Entry 3MIP (X-ray diffraction, 2.40 A resolution); this record covers chains A and B of the 4 polymer chains in the assembly.

== Chain A (and B) ==
Molecule: Mso-8G
From: synthetic construct
Notes: chain B of this document is another copy of the same molecule, construct and numbering; everything in this record applies to it too
Amino-acid sequence (161 residues; row label = number of the first residue in the row):
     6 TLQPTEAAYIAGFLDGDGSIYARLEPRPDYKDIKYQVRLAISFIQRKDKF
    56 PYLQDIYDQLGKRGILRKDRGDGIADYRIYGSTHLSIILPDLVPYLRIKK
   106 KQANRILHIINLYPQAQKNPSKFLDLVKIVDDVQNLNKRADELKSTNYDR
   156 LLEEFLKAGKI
Bound ions: Ca2+ site 1: Gly-21 (shared with Asp-22(B) of chain B; 1 residue of chain C; 1 residue of chain D); Ca2+ site 2: Asp-22 (shared with Gly-21(B) of chain B; 1 residue of chain C; 1 residue of chain D)
Reported in the primary citation:
  - binding site for the 24-nt DNA strand: Arg-28, Glu-30, Arg-43, Arg-83, Tyr-85
  - conformationally variable residues: Glu-30, Arg-43
  - mutagenesis - E30Q: unchanged catalytic activity on its target
  - mutagenesis - E30Q, R83T: increased catalytic activity on wild-type site
  - mutagenesis - R83T: decreased catalytic activity on 'gcg' target site
  - specificity-determining residues: Arg-83
  - mutagenesis - R43S: abolished expression
  - binding site for the 24-nt DNA strand: Arg-28, Glu-30

== Interface between chain A and chain B ==
Pairs across the interface (38):
  Pro-9(A) with Thr-10(B)
  Thr-10(A) with Pro-9(B); Thr-10(B); Ala-13(B); Tyr-100(B)
  Ala-13(A) with Thr-10(B); Ala-13(B), hydrophobic; Tyr-14(B)
  Tyr-14(A) with Ala-13(B); Gly-17(B); Asp-20(B), hydrogen bond; Tyr-100(B); Arg-102(B)
  Gly-17(A) with Tyr-14(B); Gly-17(B); Phe-18(B), hydrogen bond (backbone-backbone)
  Phe-18(A) with Gly-17(B), hydrogen bond (backbone-backbone); Phe-18(B)
  Asp-20(A) with Tyr-14(B), hydrogen bond; Asp-22(B)
  Gly-21(A) with Asp-22(B)
  Asp-22(A) with Asp-20(B); Gly-21(B)
  Gln-50(A) with Ile-103(B)
  Arg-51(A) with Lys-143(B)
  Tyr-57(A) with Arg-102(B), hydrogen bond (side chain-backbone); Ile-103(B), hydrophobic
  Ile-61(A) with Arg-102(B)
  Gln-64(A) with Arg-102(B), hydrogen bond
  Tyr-100(A) with Thr-10(B); Tyr-14(B)
  Arg-102(A) with Tyr-14(B); Tyr-57(B), hydrogen bond (backbone-side chain); Ile-61(B); Gln-64(B), hydrogen bond
  Ile-103(A) with Gln-50(B); Tyr-57(B), hydrophobic
  Lys-143(A) with Arg-51(B)
Other interface residues (no listed pair), chain A (22 interface residues in all): Ala-16, Lys-54, Asp-60, Arg-144
Other interface residues (no listed pair), chain B (22 interface residues in all): Ala-16, Lys-54, Asp-60, Arg-144

== Summary ==
Chain A and chain B each contribute 22 residues to their interface; the contacts include 8 hydrogen bonds.
Polar pairs include Tyr-14(A)/Asp-20(B), Tyr-57(A)/Arg-102(B) and Gln-64(A)/Arg-102(B). The paper reports a
binding site for the 24-nt DNA strand at Arg-28(A), Glu-30(A) and Arg-43(A) among others; E30Q and R83T of
chain A increase catalytic activity on wild-type site.
Chain A and chain B are both Mso-8G (synthetic construct); the structure, I-MsoI re-designed for altered DNA
cleavage specificity (-8GCG), was determined by X-ray diffraction (same publication as 3KO2).
